3M8Z - chain A; structure by X-ray diffraction, 1.80 A resolution.

Chain A:
Name: Phosphopentomutase
From: Bacillus cereus (strain ATCC 14579 / DSM 31 / JCM 2152 / NBRC 15305 / NCIMB 9373 / NRRL B-3711)
Notes: EC 5.4.2.7
Reference sequence: Q818Z9 (DEOB_BACCR); aligned to UniProt positions 2-394 over residues 2-394 (the alignment contains insertions or deletions, so no single offset holds)
Amino-acid sequence (400 residues; each row starts with the number of its first residue; numbers below 1 keep their minus sign (Gly-4 is residue -4)):
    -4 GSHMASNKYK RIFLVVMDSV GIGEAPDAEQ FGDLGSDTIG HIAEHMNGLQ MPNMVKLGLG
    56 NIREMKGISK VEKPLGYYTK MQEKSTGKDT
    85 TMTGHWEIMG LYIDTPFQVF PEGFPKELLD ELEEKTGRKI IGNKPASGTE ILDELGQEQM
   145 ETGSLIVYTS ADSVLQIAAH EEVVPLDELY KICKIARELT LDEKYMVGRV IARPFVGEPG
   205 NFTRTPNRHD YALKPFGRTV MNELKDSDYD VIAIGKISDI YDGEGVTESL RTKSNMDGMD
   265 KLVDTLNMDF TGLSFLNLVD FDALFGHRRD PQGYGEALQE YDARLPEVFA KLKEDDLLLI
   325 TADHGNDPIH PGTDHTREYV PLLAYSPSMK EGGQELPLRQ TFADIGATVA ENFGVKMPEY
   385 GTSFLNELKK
Not modelled in the structure: -4 to 1, 393-394
Sequence notes: expression tag (-4 to 1)
Modified positions: Thr85 (phosphothreonine; TPO)
Metal / ion sites: Mn2+ site 1: Asp13, Thr85, Thr85, Asp327, His328; Mn2+ site 2: Gly27, Asp28, His334; Mn2+ site 3: Thr85, Asp156, Asp286, His291, His339 (together with 5-O-phosphono-alpha-D-ribofuranose)
Ligand contacts:
  - 5-O-phosphono-alpha-D-ribofuranose (HSX), molecule 1: Asp13, Asp84, Thr85, Thr85, Asp156, Arg193, Lys240, Val283, Asp286, Ala287, His291, His328, His339
  - 5-O-phosphono-alpha-D-ribofuranose (HSX), molecule 2: Ala130, Ser131, Gly132, Tyr152, Ser154, Asp156, Val158, Gln160, Arg193, Ile195, Arg197, Arg208, Arg212
What the authors report for this chain:
  - binding site for 5-O-phosphono-alpha-D-ribofuranose: Ser154, Arg193, Asp286
  - catalytic residues: Thr85 (proposed by the authors, not directly observed)

Summary:
Bound to chain A: 5-O-phosphono-alpha-D-ribofuranose. Asp13, Thr85, Asp327 and His328 form the Mn2+ site 1.
The Mn2+ site 2 is built by Gly27, Asp28 and His334. From the paper: the catalytic residue Thr85; a binding
site for 5-O-phosphono-alpha-D-ribofuranose at Ser154, Arg193 and Asp286.
Chain A is Phosphopentomutase (Bacillus cereus (strain ATCC 14579 / DSM 31 / JCM 2152 / NBRC 15305 / NCIMB
9373 / NRRL B-3711)); the structure, Phosphopentomutase from Bacillus cereus bound with ribose-5-phosphate,
was determined by X-ray diffraction, deposited together with 3M8W, 3M8Y and 3OT9.
